PDB entry 3KHC | X-ray diffraction, 2.20 A resolution | chains B and C of the 4 polymer chains in the assembly

[Chain B]
Molecule: Alpha-ketoglutarate-dependent dioxygenase alkB
Organism: Escherichia coli K-12
Notes: EC 1.14.11.-
UniProtKB: P05050 (ALKB_ECOLI); residues 1-216 here = UniProt positions 1-216
Sequence (219 residues; row label = number of the first residue in the row; numbers below 1 keep their minus sign (Gly-2 is residue -2)):
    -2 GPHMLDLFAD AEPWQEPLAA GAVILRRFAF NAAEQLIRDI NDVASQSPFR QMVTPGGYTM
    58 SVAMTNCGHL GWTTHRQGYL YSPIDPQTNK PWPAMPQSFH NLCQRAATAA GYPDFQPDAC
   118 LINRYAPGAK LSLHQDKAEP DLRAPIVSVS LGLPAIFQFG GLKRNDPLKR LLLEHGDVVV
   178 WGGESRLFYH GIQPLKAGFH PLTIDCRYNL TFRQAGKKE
Not modelled in the structure: -2 to 8, 216
Construct notes: expression tag (-2 to 0); engineered mutation Ala135 (Asp in P05050)
Ion coordination: Co2+: His131, Asp133, His187 (together with 2-oxoglutaric acid)
Small-molecule neighbours: 2-oxoglutaric acid (AKG): Leu118, Asn120, Tyr122, Leu128, His131, Asp133, Ser145, Phe154, His187, Ile189, Arg204, Asn206, Thr208, Arg210
Swiss-Prot annotation at these positions:
  - binding site (substrate): Trp69, Tyr76 to Tyr78, Arg161
  - binding site (2-oxoglutarate): Asn120 to Tyr122, Arg204 to Arg210
  - binding site (Fe cation): His131, Asp133, His187
From the paper describing this entry:
  - binding site for the 8-nt DNA strand (chain C): Thr51 to Tyr55, Trp69, Tyr76, Lys127, Ser129, His131, Arg161
  - catalytic residues: Trp69
  - mutagenesis - T51A: unchanged binding to damaged DNA
  - mutagenesis - T51A (Kd 51 uM): decreased binding to undamaged DNA
  - mutagenesis - T51A: decreased catalytic activity on 1-meA
  - mutagenesis - R161A (Kd 20 uM): unchanged binding to undamaged DNA
  - mutagenesis - Y76A (5.5-fold), R161A (5-fold): decreased binding to damaged DNA
  - mutagenesis - R161A: unchanged catalytic activity on 1-meA
  - mutagenesis - Y76A: decreased catalytic activity
  - mutagenesis - W69A: abolished catalytic activity
  - mutagenesis - W69A (2 to 3-fold): decreased binding to damaged and undamaged ssDNA

[Chain C]
Molecule: 8-nt DNA strand
Sequence (8 nucleotides; row label = number of the first residue in the row):
     2 TAXTGCCT
Modified / non-standard residues: MG1 (2'-deoxy-1-methylguanosine 5'-(dihydrogen phosphate)) at position 4

[Interface between chain B and chain C]
Contacting residue pairs (29):
  Thr51(B) with DA3(C), hydrogen bond to the phosphate
  Pro52(B) with DT2(C), phosphate contact; DA3(C), phosphate contact
  Gly53(B) with DT2(C), hydrogen bond to the phosphate; DA3(C), hydrogen bond to the phosphate
  Tyr55(B) with DA3(C), base contact; DT5(C), hydrogen bond to the base; DG6(C), sugar contact; DC8(C), base contact
  Met57(B) with MG1_4(C), phosphate contact; DT5(C), phosphate contact
  Met61(B) with MG1_4(C), base contact
  Trp69(B) with MG1_4(C), base contact
  Gln74(B) with DT2(C), phosphate contact
  Gly75(B) with DT2(C), phosphate contact
  Tyr76(B) with DA3(C), hydrogen bond to the phosphate; MG1_4(C), hydrogen bond to the phosphate
  Leu118(B) with MG1_4(C), base contact
  Lys127(B) with DG6(C), salt bridge to the phosphate
  Leu128(B) with MG1_4(C), sugar contact; DT5(C), phosphate contact
  Ser129(B) with MG1_4(C), sugar contact; DT5(C), hydrogen bond to the phosphate
  Leu130(B) with MG1_4(C), phosphate contact
  His131(B) with MG1_4(C), phosphate contact
  Gln132(B) with MG1_4(C), base contact
  Arg161(B) with MG1_4(C), salt bridge to the phosphate; DT5(C), base contact
  Arg210(B) with MG1_4(C), base contact
Interface residues without a listed pair, chain B (23 interface residues in all): Gly54, Ser58, Arg73, Asp133

[Summary]
23 residues of chain B and 6 residues of chain C are in contact, with 7 hydrogen bonds and 2 salt bridges.
Polar pairs include Tyr55(B)-DT5(C), Thr51(B)-DA3(C) and Gly53(B)-DT2(C). From the paper: the catalytic
residue Trp69(B); Y76A and R161A of chain B reduce binding to damaged DNA; 4 substitutions were tested in all.
Here chain B is Alpha-ketoglutarate-dependent dioxygenase alkB (Escherichia coli K-12) and chain C is an 8-nt
DNA strand. Entry 3KHC (Crystal Structure of Escherichia coli AlkB in complex with ssDNA containing a
1-methylguanine lesion) was determined by X-ray diffraction, deposited together with 3KHB.
